PDB entry 4BWQ | X-ray diffraction, 2.10 A resolution | chains E and F

# Chain E
Name: Thioredoxin-like protein 4A
Source organism: Homo sapiens
Reference sequence: P83876 (TXN4A_HUMAN); residue numbers follow UniProt; this construct covers 4-137
Amino-acid sequence (142 residues; row label = number of the first residue in the row; numbers below 1 keep their minus sign (Met-4 is residue -4)):
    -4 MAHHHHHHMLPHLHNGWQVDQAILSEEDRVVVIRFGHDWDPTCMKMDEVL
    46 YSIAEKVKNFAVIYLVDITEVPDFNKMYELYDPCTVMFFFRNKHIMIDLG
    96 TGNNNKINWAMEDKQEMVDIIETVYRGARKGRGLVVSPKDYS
Disordered / not traced: -4 to 3
Construct notes: expression tag (-4 to 3)
Curated features (UniProtKB/Swiss-Prot):
  - modified residue: Ser132 (Phosphoserine)
  - mutagenesis: Cys38 (C38A: Viable when expressed in S.pombe)

# Chain F
Name: Polyglutamine-binding protein 1
Source organism: Homo sapiens
Reference sequence: O60828 (PQBP1_HUMAN); residues 223-265 here = UniProt positions 223-265
Amino-acid sequence (43 residues; numbered 223 to 265; the number before each row is that of its first residue):
   223 KRNEAKTGADTTAAGPLFQQRPYPSPGAVLRANAEASRTKQQD
Disordered / not traced: 223-237, 263-265
Curated features (UniProtKB/Swiss-Prot):
  - region: Tyr245 to Asn255 (Important for interaction with TXNL4A)
  - modified residue: Ser247 (Phosphoserine)
  - natural variant: Arg224 (R224W: In a colorectal cancer sample), Pro244 (P244L: Found in a patient with autism; uncertain significance)
  - mutagenesis: Tyr245 (Y245D: Abolishes interaction with TXNL4A), Pro248 (P248D: Abolishes interaction with TXNL4A), Val251 (V251D: Abolishes interaction with TXNL4A), Leu252 (L252D: Abolishes interaction with TXNL4A), Arg253 (R253D: Strongly reduces affinity for TXNL4A), Asn255 (N255D: Strongly reduces affinity for TXNL4A)
Reported in the primary citation:
  - mutagenesis - R253D, N255D: decreased binding to Thioredoxin-like protein 4A (chain E)
  - mutagenesis - R253A, N255A: unchanged binding to Thioredoxin-like protein 4A (chain E)

# Interface between chain E and chain F
Residue-residue contacts (35):
  Gly11(E) - Leu252(F)
  Val14(E) - Pro248(F)  hydrophobic
  Asp15(E) - Gly249(F)  hydrogen bond (side chain-backbone)
  Asp15(E) - Leu252(F)
  Ile18(E) - Pro248(F)  hydrophobic
  Asp68(E) - Val251(F)
  Asp68(E) - Leu252(F)
  Asp68(E) - Asn255(F)  hydrogen bond (backbone-side chain)
  Phe69(E) - Pro248(F)
  Phe69(E) - Val251(F)  hydrophobic
  Phe69(E) - Leu252(F)  hydrophobic
  Met72(E) - Tyr245(F)
  Met72(E) - Pro246(F)  hydrophobic
  Met72(E) - Val251(F)  hydrophobic
  Met72(E) - Ala254(F)  hydrophobic
  Tyr73(E) - Tyr245(F)  hydrophobic
  Tyr73(E) - Pro246(F)  hydrogen bond (side chain-backbone)
  Tyr73(E) - Ser247(F)
  Tyr73(E) - Pro248(F)
  Tyr73(E) - Val251(F)  hydrophobic
  Glu74(E) - Tyr245(F)  hydrogen bond
  Met82(E) - Tyr245(F)  hydrophobic
  Phe84(E) - Pro248(F)
  Asn87(E) - Ser247(F)
  His89(E) - Pro244(F)
  His89(E) - Tyr245(F)  hydrogen bond (side chain-backbone)
  Met91(E) - Gln242(F)
  Met91(E) - Arg243(F)
  Met91(E) - Pro244(F)
  Asn98(E) - Gln242(F)  hydrogen bond
  Asn99(E) - Gln242(F)  hydrogen bond (backbone-side chain)
  Asn100(E) - Gln242(F)  hydrogen bond
  Asn100(E) - Arg243(F)  hydrogen bond (side chain-backbone)
  Asn100(E) - Tyr245(F)
  Lys101(E) - Tyr245(F)
Interface residues without a listed pair, chain E (21 interface residues in all): Trp12, Gly97, Leu129
Interface residues without a listed pair, chain F (13 interface residues in all): Gln241
Interface features reported in the paper:
  - hot spots on chain F (mutagenesis) - Y245A, Y245D, P248A, P248D, V251A, V251D, L252A, L252D: decreased binding to Thioredoxin-like protein 4A (chain E)

# Summary
21 residues of chain E face 13 of chain F across their interface; the contacts include 9 hydrogen bonds. Polar
pairs include Asp15(E)-Gly249(F), Asp68(E)-Asn255(F) and Tyr73(E)-Pro246(F). The paper reports that R253D,
N255D and Y245A of chain F, among others, reduce binding to Thioredoxin-like protein 4A (chain E); R253A and
N255A of chain F leave binding to Thioredoxin-like protein 4A (chain E) unchanged; 12 substitutions were
tested in all.
Here chain E is Thioredoxin-like protein 4A and chain F is Polyglutamine-binding protein 1, both from Homo
sapiens. Entry 4BWQ (Crystal structure of U5-15kD in a complex with PQBP1) was determined by X-ray diffraction
(same publication as 4BWS and 4CDO).
